PDB entry 3AVN | X-ray diffraction, 2.10 A resolution | chains B and H of the 4 polymer chains in the assembly

# Chain B
Protein: Integrase
From: Human immunodeficiency virus type 1
Notes: fragment: CCD domain
UniProt: P12497 (POL_HV1N5); residues 50-212 here correspond to UniProt positions 1197-1359 (UniProt number = residue number + 1147)
Amino-acid sequence (183 residues; numbered 30 to 212; the number before each row is that of its first residue):
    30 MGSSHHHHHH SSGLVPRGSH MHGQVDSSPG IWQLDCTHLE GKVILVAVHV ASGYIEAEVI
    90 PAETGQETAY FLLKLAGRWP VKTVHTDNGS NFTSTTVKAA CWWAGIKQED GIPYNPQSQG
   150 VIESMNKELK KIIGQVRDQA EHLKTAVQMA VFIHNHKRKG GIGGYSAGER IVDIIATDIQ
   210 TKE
Disordered / not traced: 30-56, 189-192, 210-212
Construct notes: expression tag (30-49); engineered mutation Ser56 (Cys1203 in P12497), Asp139 (Phe1286 in P12497), His185 (Phe1332 in P12497)
Curated features (UniProtKB/Swiss-Prot):
  - binding site (Mg(2+)): Asp64, Asp116, Glu152

# Chain H
Protein: LEDGF peptide
Amino-acid sequence (8 residues; numbered 1 to 8; the number before each row is that of its first residue):
     1 SHKIDNLD
Glycans and other covalent adducts: covalent link Ser1-Asp8

# Chain B / chain H interface
Residue-residue contacts (8):
  Gln95(B) with Asp5(H), hydrogen bond (side chain-backbone); Asn6(H)
  Thr124(B) with Leu7(H)
  Thr125(B) with Ile4(H); Leu7(H)
  Ala128(B) with Ile4(H)
  Trp131(B) with Ile4(H), hydrophobic
  Trp132(B) with Ile4(H)
Also at the interface, not in a pair above, chain B (7 interface residues in all): Ala129

# In short
The interface between chain B and chain H involves 7 residues on one side and 4 on the other; the contacts
include 1 hydrogen bond. The hydrogen-bonded pair is Gln95(B)-Asp5(H). Curated annotation (UniProt) lists 3
Mg2+-binding residues on chain B.
Chain B is Integrase (Human immunodeficiency virus type 1) and chain H is LEDGF peptide; the structure,
Crystal structures of novel allosteric peptide inhibitors of HIV integrase in the LEDGF binding site, was
determined by X-ray diffraction (same publication as 3AV9, 3AVA, 3AVB, 3AVC, 3AVF, 3AVG and 6 further
entries).
